PDB entry 9DUQ | electron microscopy, 2.80 A resolution | chains r and B of the 27 polymer chains in the assembly

Chain r:
Molecule: Disks large-associated protein 5
Organism: Homo sapiens
UniProt: Q15398 (DLGP5_HUMAN); residues 87-132 here = UniProt positions 87-132
Sequence (46 residues; each row starts with the number of its first residue):
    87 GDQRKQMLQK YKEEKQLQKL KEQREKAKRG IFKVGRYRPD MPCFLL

Chain B:
Molecule: Tubulin beta chain
Organism: Sus scrofa
UniProt: P02554 (TBB_PIG); the author numbering skips numbers that UniProt does not, so the offset changes along the chain: 1-44 = UniProt 1-44; 47-360 = UniProt 45-358; 369-437 = UniProt 359-427
Sequence (427 residues; each row starts with the number of its first residue; note: 10 numbers in that range are skipped by the numbering (no residue carries them; nothing is unmodelled there)):
     1 MREIVHIQAG QCGNQIGAKF WEVISDEHGI DPTGSYHGDS DLQL
    47 ERINVYYNEA AGNKYVPRAI LVDLEPGTMD SVRSGPFGQI FRPDNFVFGQ SGAGNNWAKG
   107 HYTEGAELVD SVLDVVRKES ESCDCLQGFQ LTHSLGGGTG SGMGTLLISK IREEYPDRIM
   167 NTFSVVPSPK VSDTVVEPYN ATLSVHQLVE NTDETYCIDN EALYDICFRT LKLTTPTYGD
   227 LNHLVSATMS GVTTCLRFPG QLNADLRKLA VNMVPFPRLH FFMPGFAPLT SRGSQQYRAL
   287 TVPELTQQMF DAKNMMAACD PRHGRYLTVA AVFRGRMSMK EVDEQMLNVQ NKNSSYFVEW
   347 IPNNVKTAVC DIPP
   369 RGLKMSATFI GNSTAIQELF KRISEQFTAM FRRKAFLHWY TGEGMDEMEF TEAESNMNDL
   429 VSEYQQYQD
Metal / ion sites: Mg2+: Glu71 (together with phosphomethylphosphonic acid guanylate ester)
Ligand contacts:
  - phosphomethylphosphonic acid guanylate ester (G2P): Gly10, Gln11, Cys12, Gln15, Asp69, Glu71, Gly98, Ala99, Gly100, Asn101, Ser140, Gly143, Gly144, Thr145, Gly146, Asp179, Glu183, Asn206, Leu209, Tyr224, Leu227, Asn228
  - GTP (guanosine-5'-triphosphate): Gln247, Leu248, Lys254
Curated features (UniProtKB/Swiss-Prot):
  - motif: Met1 to Ile4 (MREI motif)
  - binding site (GTP): Gln11, Glu71, Ser140, Gly144, Thr145, Gly146, Asn206, Asn228
  - binding site (Mg(2+)): Glu71
  - modified residue: Ser40 (Phosphoserine), Lys60 (N6-acetyllysine), Ser174 (Phosphoserine), Thr287 (Phosphothreonine), Thr292 (Phosphothreonine), Arg320 (Omega-N-methylarginine)
  - cross-link (Glycyl lysine isopeptide (Lys-Gly)): Lys60 (interchain with G-Cter in ubiquitin), Lys326 (interchain with G-Cter in ubiquitin)

Interface between chain r and chain B:
Pairs across the interface - 21 pairs, chain r then chain B:
  Met93(r) - Met416(B)
  Leu94(r) - Met416(B)  hydrophobic
  Leu94(r) - Glu420(B)
  Leu94(r) - Ser423(B)
  Tyr97(r) - Asp414(B)
  Tyr97(r) - Met416(B)  hydrophobic
  Tyr97(r) - Glu420(B)
  Lys98(r) - Glu420(B)  salt bridge
  Lys101(r) - Glu420(B)
  Lys105(r) - Glu159(B)  salt bridge
  Gln109(r) - Glu159(B)  hydrogen bond
  Ile117(r) - Arg123(B)
  Lys119(r) - Arg123(B)
  Lys119(r) - Glu127(B)  salt bridge
  Lys119(r) - Tyr161(B)
  Val120(r) - Glu127(B)
  Gly121(r) - Glu127(B)
  Arg122(r) - Ser128(B)  hydrogen bond (side chain-backbone)
  Arg122(r) - Cys129(B)
  Arg122(r) - Asp130(B)  salt bridge
  Arg124(r) - Asp130(B)  salt bridge
Other interface residues (no listed pair), chain B (12 interface residues in all): Glu417
From the paper, about this interface:
  - interface residues, chain r: Arg115(r)

Summary:
13 residues of chain r face 12 of chain B across their interface, with 2 hydrogen bonds and 5 salt bridges.
Polar pairs include Lys98(r)-Glu420(B), Lys105(r)-Glu159(B) and Lys119(r)-Glu127(B). Ligands of chain B:
phosphomethylphosphonic acid guanylate ester and GTP. UniProt lists 8 GTP-binding residues and Mg2+-binding
residue Glu71(B) on chain B. The paper reports the interface residue Arg115(r).
Chain r is Disks large-associated protein 5 (Homo sapiens) and chain B is Tubulin beta chain (Sus scrofa); the
structure, HURP(65-174) bound to GMPCPP-stabilized microtubule, was determined by electron microscopy.
